Entry 3MQC (X-ray diffraction, 2.80 A resolution); this record covers chains A and C of the 4 polymer chains in the assembly.

# Chain A (and C)
Name: Bone marrow stromal antigen 2
Organism: Homo sapiens
Notes: chain C of this document is another copy of the same molecule, construct and numbering; everything in this record applies to it too
UniProtKB: Q10589 (BST2_HUMAN); residues 7-121 here correspond to UniProt positions 47-161 (UniProt number = residue number + 40)
Chain sequence (121 residues; each row starts with the number of its first residue):
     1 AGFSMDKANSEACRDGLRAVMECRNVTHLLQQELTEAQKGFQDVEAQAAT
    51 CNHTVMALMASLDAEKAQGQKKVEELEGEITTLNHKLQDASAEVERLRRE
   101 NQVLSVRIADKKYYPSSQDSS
Not modelled in the structure: 1-9, 110-121
Sequence notes: expression tag (1-6)
Modified residues: Mse-5 (selenomethionine); Mse-21, Mse-56, Mse-59 (selenomethionine; parent Met)

# Chain A / chain C interface
Contacting residue pairs (41):
  Ser-10(A) / Glu-45(C)
  Ser-10(A) / Ala-48(C)
  Cys-13(A) / Phe-41(C)  hydrogen bond (side chain-backbone)
  Cys-13(A) / Val-44(C)  hydrophobic
  Cys-13(A) / Glu-45(C)  hydrogen bond (side chain-backbone)
  Gly-16(A) / Phe-41(C)
  Leu-17(A) / Gln-38(C)
  Leu-17(A) / Phe-41(C)  hydrophobic
  Val-20(A) / Leu-34(C)
  Val-20(A) / Ala-37(C)  hydrophobic
  Val-20(A) / Gln-38(C)
  Val-20(A) / Phe-41(C)  hydrophobic
  Mse-21(A) / Gln-38(C)
  Cys-23(A) / Leu-34(C)  hydrophobic
  Arg-24(A) / Gln-31(C)
  Arg-24(A) / Leu-34(C)
  Arg-24(A) / Thr-35(C)  hydrogen bond
  Arg-24(A) / Gln-38(C)
  Thr-27(A) / Leu-30(C)
  Thr-27(A) / Gln-31(C)  hydrogen bond
  Thr-27(A) / Leu-34(C)
  His-28(A) / Gln-31(C)  hydrogen bond
  Leu-30(A) / Thr-27(C)
  Gln-31(A) / Arg-24(C)
  Gln-31(A) / Thr-27(C)  hydrogen bond
  Gln-31(A) / His-28(C)
  Gln-31(A) / Gln-31(C)
  Leu-34(A) / Val-20(C)
  Leu-34(A) / Cys-23(C)  hydrophobic
  Leu-34(A) / Arg-24(C)
  Leu-34(A) / Thr-27(C)
  Thr-35(A) / Arg-24(C)  hydrogen bond
  Ala-37(A) / Val-20(C)  hydrophobic
  Gln-38(A) / Val-20(C)
  Gln-38(A) / Arg-24(C)
  Phe-41(A) / Cys-13(C)  hydrogen bond (backbone-side chain)
  Phe-41(A) / Gly-16(C)
  Phe-41(A) / Leu-17(C)  hydrophobic
  Phe-41(A) / Val-20(C)  hydrophobic
  Val-44(A) / Cys-13(C)  hydrophobic
  Glu-45(A) / Cys-13(C)
Other interface residues (no listed pair), chain C (19 interface residues in all): Mse-21

# In short
The chain A/chain C interface involves 19 residues from each chain, with 8 hydrogen bonds. Polar contacts
include Cys-13(A)/Phe-41(C), Cys-13(A)/Glu-45(C) and Arg-24(A)/Thr-35(C).
Both chains are Bone marrow stromal antigen 2 (Homo sapiens). Entry 3MQC (Crystal Structure of Ectodomain of
BST-2/Tetherin/CD317 (P21)) was determined by X-ray diffraction, deposited together with 3MQ7, 3MQ9 and 3MQB.
